PDB entry 2XSP | X-ray diffraction, 1.70 A resolution | chain A

Chain A:
Protein: Cellulose 1,4-beta-cellobiosidase
From: Heterobasidion annosum
Notes: EC 3.2.1.-
Sequence (440 residues; numbered 1 to 440; the number before each row is that of its first residue):
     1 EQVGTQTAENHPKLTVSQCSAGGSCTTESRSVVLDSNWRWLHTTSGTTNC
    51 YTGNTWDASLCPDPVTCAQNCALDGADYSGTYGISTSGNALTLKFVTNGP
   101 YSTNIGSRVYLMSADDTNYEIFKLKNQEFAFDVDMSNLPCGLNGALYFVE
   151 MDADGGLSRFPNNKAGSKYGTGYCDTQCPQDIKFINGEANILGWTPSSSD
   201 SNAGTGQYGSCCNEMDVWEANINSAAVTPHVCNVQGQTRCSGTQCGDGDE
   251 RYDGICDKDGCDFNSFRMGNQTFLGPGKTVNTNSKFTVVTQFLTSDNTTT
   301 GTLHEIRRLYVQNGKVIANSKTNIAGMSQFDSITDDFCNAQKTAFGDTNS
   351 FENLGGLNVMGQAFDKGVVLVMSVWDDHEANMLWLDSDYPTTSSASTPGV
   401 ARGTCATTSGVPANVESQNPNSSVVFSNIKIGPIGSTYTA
Disulfides: Cys19-Cys25, Cys50-Cys71, Cys61-Cys67, Cys140-Cys405, Cys174-Cys212, Cys178-Cys211, Cys232-Cys256, Cys240-Cys245, Cys261-Cys338
Glycans and other covalent adducts: N-acetylglucosamine (NAG) linked to Asn270
Modified / non-standard residues: Glu1 (pyroglutamic acid; PCA)
Ion coordination: Mg2+: Leu157, Phe160, Asn163
Ligand contacts: alpha-D-xylopyranose (XYS): Gln177, Asp216, Glu219, His230, Arg251, Lys258, Asp259, Trp375, Trp384
What the authors report for this chain:
  - post-translational modification sites: Asn270
  - catalytic residues: Glu214, Asp216, Glu219
  - binding site for the ligand EPE: Trp375
  - binding site for alpha-D-xylopyranose: Arg251, Trp384
  - conformationally variable residues (loop rearrangement, side-chain flip): Tyr101, Glu379, Thr392 to Gly403
  - contacts within the chain: Ser199-His378 (hydrogen bond), Asp200-His378

Summary:
Chain A binds alpha-D-xylopyranose. Covalently linked N-acetylglucosamine: at Asn270. Leu157, Phe160 and
Asn163 coordinate Mg2+. The paper reports catalytic residues Glu214, Asp216 and Glu219; a binding site for
alpha-D-xylopyranose at Arg251 and Trp384.
Chain A is Cellulose 1,4-beta-cellobiosidase (Heterobasidion annosum); the structure, Structure of
Cellobiohydrolase 1 (Cel7A) from Heterobasidion annosum, was determined by X-ray diffraction together with
2YG1 from the same study.
